PDB entry 6QLF | electron microscopy, 3.45 A resolution | chains Q and Z of the 8 polymer chains in the assembly

[Chain Q]
Molecule: Inner kinetochore subunit OKP1
Source organism: Saccharomyces cerevisiae
Reference sequence: P53298 (CENPQ_YEAST); residues 1-406 here = UniProt positions 1-406
Amino-acid sequence (406 residues; numbered 1 to 406; the number before each row is that of its first residue):
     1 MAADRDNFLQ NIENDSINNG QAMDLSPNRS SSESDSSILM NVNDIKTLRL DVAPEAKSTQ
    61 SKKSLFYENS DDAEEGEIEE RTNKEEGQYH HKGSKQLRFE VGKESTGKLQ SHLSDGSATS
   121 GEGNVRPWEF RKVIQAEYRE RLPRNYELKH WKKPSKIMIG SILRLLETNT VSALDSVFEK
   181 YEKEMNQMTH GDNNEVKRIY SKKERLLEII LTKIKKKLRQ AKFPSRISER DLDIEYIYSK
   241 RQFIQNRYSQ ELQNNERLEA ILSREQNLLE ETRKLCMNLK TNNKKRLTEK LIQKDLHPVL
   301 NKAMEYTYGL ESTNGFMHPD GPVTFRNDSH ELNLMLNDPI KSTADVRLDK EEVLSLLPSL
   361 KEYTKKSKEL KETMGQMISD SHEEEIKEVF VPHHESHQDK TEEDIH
Disordered / not traced: 1-160, 191-192, 220-228, 304-319, 392-406
Curated features (UniProtKB/Swiss-Prot):
  - region: M317 to I340 (CTF19-MCM21 binding motif)
  - modified residue: S70 (Phosphoserine)

[Chain Z]
Molecule: Inner kinetochore subunit NKP2
Source organism: Saccharomyces cerevisiae
Reference sequence: Q06162 (NKP2_YEAST); residue numbers follow UniProt; this construct covers 1-153
Amino-acid sequence (153 residues; numbered 1 to 153; the number before each row is that of its first residue):
     1 MNSEQLLHNY VSDSLLTTLI SFQEFKQQLQ SYTSDEQQLQ HWYELLQARD ARVTSELEAR
    61 IKQFFITLRS RLLRFLESEQ LSHSLSLETL IDALYKINDL LQQRLQILDD AIQEKTSELA
   121 EFENMVRSPS AGDNAIPGLL QIIQSYINLL EEN
Disordered / not traced: 1-2, 25-35

[Chain Q / chain Z interface]
Pairs across the interface (21):
  R264(Q) - Q80(Z)  hydrogen bond
  R264(Q) - H83(Z)
  L356(Q) - Q102(Z)
  L356(Q) - L105(Z)  hydrophobic
  L357(Q) - L105(Z)  hydrophobic
  L357(Q) - L108(Z)  hydrophobic
  L357(Q) - D109(Z)
  P358(Q) - D109(Z)
  S359(Q) - D109(Z)  hydrogen bond
  S359(Q) - I112(Z)
  Y363(Q) - T116(Z)
  K366(Q) - T116(Z)
  L370(Q) - L119(Z)  hydrophobic
  T373(Q) - V126(Z)
  T373(Q) - R127(Z)
  M377(Q) - V126(Z)
  D380(Q) - G132(Z)
  D380(Q) - I136(Z)
  H382(Q) - I136(Z)  hydrogen bond (side chain-backbone)
  I386(Q) - I143(Z)  hydrophobic
  V389(Q) - I147(Z)  hydrophobic
Other interface residues (no listed pair), chain Q (15 interface residues in all): E362
Other interface residues (no listed pair), chain Z (19 interface residues in all): Q113, F122, S128, L139

[Summary]
Chain Q and chain Z form an interface of 15 and 19 residues respectively; the contacts include 3 hydrogen
bonds. Polar contacts include R264(Q)-Q80(Z), S359(Q)-D109(Z) and H382(Q)-I136(Z).
Chain Q is Inner kinetochore subunit OKP1 and chain Z is Inner kinetochore subunit NKP2, both from
Saccharomyces cerevisiae; the structure, Structure of inner kinetochore CCAN complex with mask1, was
determined by electron microscopy, deposited together with 6QLD and 6QLE.
